6HS7 - chains D and d of the 25 polymer chains in the assembly; structure by electron microscopy, 4.60 A resolution (low resolution: residue-level contacts below are approximate; hydrogen-bond / salt-bridge calls are withheld).

# Chain D (and d)
Name: ImcF-like family protein
From: Escherichia coli
Notes: chain d of this document is another copy of the same molecule, construct and numbering; everything in this record applies to it too
Reference sequence: I2W7L4 (I2W7L4_ECOLX); residues 1-1129 here = UniProt positions 1-1129
Chain sequence (1129 residues; each row starts with the number of its first residue):
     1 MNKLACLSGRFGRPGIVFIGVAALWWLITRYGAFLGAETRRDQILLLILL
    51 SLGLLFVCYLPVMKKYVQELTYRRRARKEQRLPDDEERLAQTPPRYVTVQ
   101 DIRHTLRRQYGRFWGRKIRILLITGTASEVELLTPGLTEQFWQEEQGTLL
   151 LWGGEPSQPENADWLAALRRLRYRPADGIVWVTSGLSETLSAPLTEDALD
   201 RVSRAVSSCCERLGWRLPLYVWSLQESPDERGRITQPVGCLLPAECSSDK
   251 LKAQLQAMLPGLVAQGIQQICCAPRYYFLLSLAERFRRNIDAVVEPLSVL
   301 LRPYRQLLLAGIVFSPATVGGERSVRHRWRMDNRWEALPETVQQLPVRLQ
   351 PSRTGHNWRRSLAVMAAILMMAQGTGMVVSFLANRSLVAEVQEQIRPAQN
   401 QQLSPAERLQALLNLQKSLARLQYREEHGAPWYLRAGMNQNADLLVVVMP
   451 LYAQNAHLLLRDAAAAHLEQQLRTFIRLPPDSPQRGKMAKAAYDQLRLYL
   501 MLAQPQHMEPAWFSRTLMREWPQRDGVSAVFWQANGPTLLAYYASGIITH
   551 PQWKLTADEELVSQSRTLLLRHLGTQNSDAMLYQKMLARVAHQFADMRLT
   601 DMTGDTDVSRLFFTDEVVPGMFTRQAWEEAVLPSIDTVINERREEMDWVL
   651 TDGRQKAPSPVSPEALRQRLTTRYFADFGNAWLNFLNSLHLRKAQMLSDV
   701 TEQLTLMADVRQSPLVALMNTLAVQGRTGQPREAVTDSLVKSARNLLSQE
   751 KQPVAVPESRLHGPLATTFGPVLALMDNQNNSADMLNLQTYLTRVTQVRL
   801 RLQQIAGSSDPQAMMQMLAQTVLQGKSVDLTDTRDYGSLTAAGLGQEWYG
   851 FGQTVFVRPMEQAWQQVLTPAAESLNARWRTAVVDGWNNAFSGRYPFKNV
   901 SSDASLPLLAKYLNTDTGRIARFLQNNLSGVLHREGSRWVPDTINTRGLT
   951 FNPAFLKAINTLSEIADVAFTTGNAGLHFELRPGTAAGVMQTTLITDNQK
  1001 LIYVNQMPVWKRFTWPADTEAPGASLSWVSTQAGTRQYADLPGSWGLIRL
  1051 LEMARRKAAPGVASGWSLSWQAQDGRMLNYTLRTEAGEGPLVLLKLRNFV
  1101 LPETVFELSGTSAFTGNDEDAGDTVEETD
Disordered / not traced: 1-577, 643-662, 731-762, 1108-1129 (chain d: 1-568, 644-662, 731-759)
Differences from the reference sequence: conflict Val446 (Ala in I2W7L4)
Reported in the primary citation:
  - mutagenesis - Q779C/N780C: abolished localization to TssM foci

# Interface between chain D and chain d
Residue-residue contacts (25; chain D residue first):
  Arg711(D) with Asn680(d); Leu683(d); Glu847(d)
  Gln712(D) with Asn684(d)
  Arg799(D) with Tyr849(d)
  Leu800(D) with Tyr849(d)
  Ser809(D) with Arg947(d)
  Ser874(D) with Phe1114(d)
  Ala877(D) with Phe1114(d)
  Thr881(D) with Phe1114(d); Gly1116(d); Asn1117(d)
  Ala882(D) with Gly1116(d)
  Asp885(D) with Asn1117(d)
  Gly886(D) with Asp1120(d)
  Ala890(D) with Thr1124(d)
  Leu906(D) with Pro1060(d)
  Lys911(D) with Asp1123(d)
  Tyr912(D) with Asp1120(d)
  Arg919(D) with Asp1120(d)
  Asn974(D) with Ala1063(d)
  Pro1016(D) with Pro1060(d)
  Asp1018(D) with Val1062(d)
  Glu1020(D) with Thr985(d)
  Ser1044(D) with Pro1060(d)
Interface residues without a listed pair, chain D (26 interface residues in all): Met814, Arg878, Asn889, Pro907, Leu908
Interface residues without a listed pair, chain d (23 interface residues in all): Gly948, Ala1058, Ala1059, Gly1061, Thr1115, Glu1119, Glu1127

# Overview
26 residues of chain D and 23 residues of chain d are in contact. The paper reports that Q779C/N780C of chain
D abolish localization to TssM foci.
Chain D and chain d are both ImcF-like family protein (Escherichia coli); the structure, Type VI membrane
complex, was determined by electron microscopy.
